2J3I - chains A and B; structure by X-ray diffraction, 2.80 A resolution.

== Chain A ==
Name: NADP-dependent oxidoreductase P1
Organism: Arabidopsis thaliana
UniProtKB: Q39172 (P1_ARATH); numbering as in UniProt (aligned over 1-345)
Chain sequence (345 residues; numbered 1 to 345; the number before each row is that of its first residue):
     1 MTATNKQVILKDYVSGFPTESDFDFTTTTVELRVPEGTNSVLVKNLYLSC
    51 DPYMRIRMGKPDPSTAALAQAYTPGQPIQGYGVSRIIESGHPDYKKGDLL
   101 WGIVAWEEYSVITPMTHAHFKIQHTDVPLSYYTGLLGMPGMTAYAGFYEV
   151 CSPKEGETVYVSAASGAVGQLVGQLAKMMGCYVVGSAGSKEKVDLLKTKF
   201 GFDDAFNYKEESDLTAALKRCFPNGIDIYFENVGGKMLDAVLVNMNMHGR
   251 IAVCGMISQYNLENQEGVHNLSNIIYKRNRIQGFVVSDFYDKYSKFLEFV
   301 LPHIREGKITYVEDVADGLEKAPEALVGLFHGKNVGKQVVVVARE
Not modelled in the structure: 61-69
Sequence notes: conflict Asn279 (Ile in Q39172)
Curated features (UniProtKB/Swiss-Prot):
  - binding site (NADP(+)): Pro52, Tyr53, Ala163 to Gly169, Gly188, Lys192, Tyr208, Asn232, Cys254, Tyr260, Phe284 to Val286, Phe330, Asn334 to Gly336
  - binding site (substrate): Tyr53, Tyr260
Ligand contacts: NADP (NAP; NADP nicotinamide-adenine-dinucleotide phosphate): Cys50, Pro52, Tyr53, Met138, Thr142, Ala163, Ser165, Gly166, Ala167, Val168, Gly169, Ala187, Gly188, Lys192, Tyr208, Asn232, Val233, Cys254, Gly255, Met256, Ile257, Ser258, Tyr260, Phe284, Val285, Val286, Leu329, Phe330, Gly332, Asn334, Gly336, Lys337

== Chain B ==
Name: NADP-dependent oxidoreductase P1
Organism: Arabidopsis thaliana
UniProtKB: Q39172 (P1_ARATH); residues 1001-1345 here correspond to UniProt positions 1-345 (UniProt number = residue number - 1000)
Chain sequence (345 residues; numbered 1001 to 1345; the number before each row is that of its first residue):
  1001 MTATNKQVILKDYVSGFPTESDFDFTTTTVELRVPEGTNSVLVKNLYLSC
  1051 DPYMRIRMGKPDPSTAALAQAYTPGQPIQGYGVSRIIESGHPDYKKGDLL
  1101 WGIVAWEEYSVITPMTHAHFKIQHTDVPLSYYTGLLGMPGMTAYAGFYEV
  1151 CSPKEGETVYVSAASGAVGQLVGQLAKMMGCYVVGSAGSKEKVDLLKTKF
  1201 GFDDAFNYKEESDLTAALKRCFPNGIDIYFENVGGKMLDAVLVNMNMHGR
  1251 IAVCGMISQYNLENQEGVHNLSNIIYKRNRIQGFVVSDFYDKYSKFLEFV
  1301 LPHIREGKITYVEDVADGLEKAPEALVGLFHGKNVGKQVVVVARE
Sequence notes: conflict Asn1279 (Ile279 in Q39172)
Curated features (UniProtKB/Swiss-Prot):
  - binding site (NADP(+)): Pro1052, Tyr1053, Ala1163 to Gly1169, Gly1188, Lys1192, Tyr1208, Asn1232, Cys1254, Tyr1260, Phe1284 to Val1286, Phe1330, Asn1334 to Gly1336
  - binding site (substrate): Tyr1053, Tyr1260
Ligand contacts: NADP (NAP; NADP nicotinamide-adenine-dinucleotide phosphate): Pro1052, Tyr1053, Met1138, Thr1142, Ala1163, Ser1165, Gly1166, Ala1167, Val1168, Gly1169, Ser1186, Ala1187, Gly1188, Ser1189, Lys1192, Tyr1208, Asn1232, Val1233, Val1253, Cys1254, Gly1255, Ile1257, Tyr1260, Phe1284, Val1285, Val1286, Leu1329, Phe1330, His1331, Gly1332, Asn1334, Lys1337

== Interface between chain A and chain B ==
Pairs across the interface (59; chain A residue first):
  Val150(A) with Arg1278(B)
  His248(A) with Asp1288(B), salt bridge
  Val253(A) with Ile1275(B), hydrophobic
  Gly255(A) with Ile1275(B)
  Met256(A) with Leu1271(B), hydrophobic; Ser1272(B)
  Tyr260(A) with Ile1275(B)
  Gln265(A) with His1269(B), hydrogen bond (side chain-backbone); Asn1270(B), hydrogen bond (side chain-backbone); Ser1272(B), hydrogen bond
  Gly267(A) with His1269(B)
  Val268(A) with Glu1266(B); Gly1267(B); Val1268(B), hydrogen bond (backbone-backbone)
  His269(A) with Gln1265(B); Glu1266(B); Gly1267(B)
  Leu271(A) with Leu1238(B), hydrophobic; Val1268(B), hydrophobic; Leu1271(B), hydrophobic
  Ser272(A) with Met1256(B); Gln1265(B)
  Asn273(A) with Ser1064(B), hydrogen bond
  Ile274(A) with Val1253(B), hydrophobic; Ile1281(B), hydrophobic; Gly1283(B)
  Ile275(A) with Val1253(B), hydrophobic; Cys1254(B); Gly1255(B); Met1256(B); Val1285(B)
  Tyr276(A) with Ile1056(B); Ser1064(B); Thr1065(B); Ala1067(B); Leu1068(B), hydrophobic
  Arg278(A) with Gly1283(B); Val1285(B); Asp1288(B), salt bridge
  Asn279(A) with Ile1281(B); Gln1282(B); Gly1283(B), hydrogen bond (backbone-backbone)
  Arg280(A) with Arg1280(B); Ile1281(B); Gln1282(B)
  Ile281(A) with Ile1274(B), hydrophobic; Asn1279(B); Arg1280(B); Ile1281(B), hydrogen bond (backbone-backbone)
  Gln282(A) with Arg1278(B), hydrogen bond; Asn1279(B); Arg1280(B)
  Gly283(A) with Ile1274(B); Arg1278(B); Asn1279(B), hydrogen bond (backbone-backbone)
  Phe284(A) with Ile1275(B); Arg1278(B)
  Val285(A) with Ile1275(B); Tyr1276(B)
Other interface residues (no listed pair), chain A (32 interface residues in all): Ile56, Leu238, Val243, Met247, Cys254, Glu266, Asp288, Phe289
Other interface residues (no listed pair), chain B (31 interface residues in all): Tyr1260, Phe1284

== In short ==
The interface between chain A and chain B involves 32 residues on one side and 31 on the other, with 9
hydrogen bonds and 2 salt bridges. Polar pairs include His248(A)-Asp1288(B), Arg278(A)-Asp1288(B) and
Gln265(A)-His1269(B). Ligands of chain A: NADP. Chain B binds NADP.
Chain A and chain B are both NADP-dependent oxidoreductase P1 (Arabidopsis thaliana); the structure, Crystal
structure of Arabidopsis thaliana Double Bond Reductase (AT5G16970)-Binary Complex, was determined by X-ray
diffraction (same publication as 2J3H, 2J3J and 2J3K).
